PDB entry 6R69 | electron microscopy, 3.65 A resolution | chains G and H of the 10 polymer chains in the assembly

Chain G (and H):
Protein: Flagellar biosynthetic protein FliQ
From: Salmonella enterica
Notes: chain H of this document is another copy of the same molecule, construct and numbering; everything in this record applies to it too
UniProt: A0A0M0QTK6 (A0A0M0QTK6_SALER); numbering as in UniProt (aligned over 1-89)
Sequence (89 residues; row label = number of the first residue in the row):
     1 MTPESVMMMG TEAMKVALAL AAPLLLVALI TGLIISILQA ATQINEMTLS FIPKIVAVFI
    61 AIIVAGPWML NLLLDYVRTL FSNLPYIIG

Chain G / chain H interface:
Residue-residue contacts (10):
  I44(G) - S36(H)
  E46(G) - G32(H)
  E46(G) - I35(H)
  E46(G) - S36(H)  hydrogen bond (side chain-backbone)
  E46(G) - M47(H)
  E46(G) - T48(H)
  E46(G) - S50(H)  hydrogen bond
  I52(G) - L25(H)  hydrophobic
  I52(G) - L29(H)  hydrophobic
  F59(G) - M14(H)  hydrophobic
Also at the interface, not in a pair above, chain G (8 interface residues in all): L49, I63, L70, L74
Also at the interface, not in a pair above, chain H (16 interface residues in all): P3, M7, L18, L33, I37, A40, K54

Summary:
The interface between chain G and chain H involves 8 residues on one side and 16 on the other, with 2 hydrogen
bonds. Polar contacts include E46(G)-S36(H) and E46(G)-S50(H).
Chain G and chain H are both Flagellar biosynthetic protein FliQ (Salmonella enterica); the structure,
Improved map of the FliPQR complex that forms the core of the Salmonella type III secretion ..., was
determined by electron microscopy (same publication as 6R6B).
